2P5W - chains D and E of the 5 polymer chains in the assembly; structure by X-ray diffraction, 2.20 A resolution.

[Chain D]
Name: T-cell receptor, alpha chain
From: Homo sapiens
Reference sequence: Q6PIZ8 (Q6PIZ8_HUMAN); aligned to UniProt positions 24-213 over residues 3-192 (the alignment contains insertions or deletions, so no single offset holds)
Chain sequence (192 residues; each row starts with the number of its first residue):
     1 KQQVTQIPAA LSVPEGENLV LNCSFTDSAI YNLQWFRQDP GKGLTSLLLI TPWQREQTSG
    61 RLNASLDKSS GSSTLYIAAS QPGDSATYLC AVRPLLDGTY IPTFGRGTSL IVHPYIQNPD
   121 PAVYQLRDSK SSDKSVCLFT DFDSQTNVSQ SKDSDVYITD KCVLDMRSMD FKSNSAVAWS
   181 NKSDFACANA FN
Disulfide bonds: C23-C90, C137-C187

[Chain E]
Name: Hypothetical protein
From: Homo sapiens
Reference sequence: Q2YDB4 (Q2YDB4_HUMAN); aligned to UniProt positions 22-262 over residues 1-241 (the alignment contains insertions or deletions, so no single offset holds)
Chain sequence (243 residues; row label = number of the first residue in the row; numbering starts at 0):
     0 MGVTQTPKFQ VLKTGQSMTL QCAQDMNHEY MSWYRQDPGM GLRLIHYSVS VGMTDQGEVP
    60 NGYNVSRSTI EDFPLRLLSA APSQTSVYFC ASSYLGNTGE LFFGEGSRLT VLEDLKNVFP
   120 PEVAVFEPSE AEISHTQKAT LVCLATGFYP DHVELSWWVN GKEVHSGVCT DPQPLKEQPA
   180 LNDSRYALSS RLRVSATFWQ DPRNHFRCQV QFYGLSENDE WTQDRAKPVT QIVSAEAWGR
   240 ADQ
Disordered / not traced: 242
Disulfide bonds: C21-C89, C142-C207

[Interface between chain D and chain E]
Inter-chain disulfides: C162(D)-C168(E)
Residue-residue contacts - 90 pairs, chain D then chain E:
  Y31(D) - G95(E)
  Y31(D) - N96(E)  hydrogen bond (side chain-backbone)
  Y31(D) - T97(E)
  Y31(D) - G98(E)
  N32(D) - T97(E)
  N32(D) - G98(E)
  N32(D) - E99(E)
  Q34(D) - E99(E)
  Q34(D) - L100(E)  hydrogen bond (side chain-backbone)
  F36(D) - F102(E)  hydrophobic
  Q38(D) - Q35(E)
  P40(D) - P171(E)
  G41(D) - R107(E)  hydrogen bond (backbone-side chain)
  K42(D) - R107(E)
  G43(D) - F88(E)
  L44(D) - L41(E)  hydrophobic
  L44(D) - F102(E)  hydrophobic
  L49(D) - T97(E)
  R93(D) - Y29(E)
  R93(D) - S92(E)  hydrogen bond
  R93(D) - L94(E)
  R93(D) - G98(E)  hydrogen bond (side chain-backbone)
  R93(D) - L100(E)
  T99(D) - Y46(E)  hydrogen bond (backbone-side chain)
  Y100(D) - V48(E)  hydrophobic
  Y100(D) - L94(E)  hydrophobic
  I101(D) - L43(E)  hydrophobic
  I101(D) - Y46(E)  hydrophobic
  P102(D) - Y29(E)
  P102(D) - Y33(E)
  P102(D) - L100(E)  hydrophobic
  F104(D) - Y33(E)
  F104(D) - L41(E)  hydrophobic
  F104(D) - F102(E)  hydrophobic
  Y124(D) - S128(E)
  Y124(D) - A130(E)
  Y124(D) - E131(E)
  Y124(D) - H134(E)
  Q125(D) - S128(E)
  L126(D) - F125(E)
  L126(D) - E126(E)
  L126(D) - T139(E)
  L126(D) - V141(E)  hydrophobic
  R127(D) - F125(E)
  R127(D) - E126(E)  hydrogen bond (backbone-backbone)
  D128(D) - V124(E)
  D128(D) - F125(E)
  S129(D) - V124(E)  hydrogen bond (backbone-backbone)
  S129(D) - E126(E)
  S129(D) - E235(E)  hydrogen bond (side chain-backbone)
  S129(D) - A236(E)
  K134(D) - F125(E)
  S135(D) - F125(E)
  V136(D) - F125(E)  hydrophobic
  V136(D) - L143(E)  hydrophobic
  L138(D) - T139(E)
  T140(D) - R192(E)
  D141(D) - T135(E)
  D141(D) - R192(E)  salt bridge
  Y157(D) - L174(E)  hydrophobic
  Y157(D) - E176(E)  hydrogen bond (side chain-backbone)
  Y157(D) - Q177(E)
  I158(D) - L174(E)
  T159(D) - D170(E)
  T159(D) - S188(E)
  T159(D) - R190(E)  hydrogen bond
  D160(D) - R190(E)
  C162(D) - C168(E)  disulfide
  C162(D) - R190(E)  hydrogen bond
  V163(D) - C168(E)
  L164(D) - G166(E)
  L164(D) - R192(E)
  D165(D) - S165(E)
  D165(D) - G166(E)  hydrogen bond (backbone-backbone)
  M166(D) - K137(E)
  M166(D) - S165(E)
  M166(D) - R192(E)
  M166(D) - V193(E)
  M166(D) - S194(E)
  R167(D) - H164(E)
  R167(D) - S165(E)  hydrogen bond (backbone-side chain)
  M169(D) - K137(E)
  F171(D) - K137(E)
  F171(D) - R192(E)
  S173(D) - R192(E)  hydrogen bond
  S175(D) - R190(E)  hydrogen bond
  A176(D) - R190(E)
  V177(D) - R190(E)
  W179(D) - L143(E)  hydrophobic
  W179(D) - A186(E)  hydrophobic
Interface residues without a listed pair, chain D (49 interface residues in all): S46, D120, S168
Interface residues without a listed pair, chain E (53 interface residues in all): E104, A123, T145, V167, T169, Q172

[Overview]
The interface between chain D and chain E involves 49 residues on one side and 53 on the other, with 1
disulfide bond, 16 hydrogen bonds and 1 salt bridge. Polar pairs include D141(D)-R192(E), Y31(D)-N96(E) and
Q34(D)-L100(E).
Chain D is T-cell receptor, alpha chain and chain E is Hypothetical protein, both from Homo sapiens; the
structure, Crystal structures of high affinity human T-cell receptors bound to pMHC reveal native diagonal
binding geometry, was determined by X-ray diffraction, deposited together with 2P5E, 2PYE and 2PYF.
